2FLL - chains P and A of the 3 polymer chains in the assembly; structure by X-ray diffraction, 2.60 A resolution.

== Chain P ==
Molecule: DNA primer strand
Sequence (7 nucleotides; row label = number of the first residue in the row):
   867 AGGACCC
Modified positions: DOC (2',3'-dideoxycytidine-5'-monophosphate) at position 873

== Chain A ==
Molecule: DNA polymerase iota
Source organism: Homo sapiens
Notes: EC 2.7.7.7
UniProt: Q9UNA4 (POLI_HUMAN); numbering as in UniProt (aligned over 1-420)
Chain sequence (420 residues; each row starts with the number of its first residue):
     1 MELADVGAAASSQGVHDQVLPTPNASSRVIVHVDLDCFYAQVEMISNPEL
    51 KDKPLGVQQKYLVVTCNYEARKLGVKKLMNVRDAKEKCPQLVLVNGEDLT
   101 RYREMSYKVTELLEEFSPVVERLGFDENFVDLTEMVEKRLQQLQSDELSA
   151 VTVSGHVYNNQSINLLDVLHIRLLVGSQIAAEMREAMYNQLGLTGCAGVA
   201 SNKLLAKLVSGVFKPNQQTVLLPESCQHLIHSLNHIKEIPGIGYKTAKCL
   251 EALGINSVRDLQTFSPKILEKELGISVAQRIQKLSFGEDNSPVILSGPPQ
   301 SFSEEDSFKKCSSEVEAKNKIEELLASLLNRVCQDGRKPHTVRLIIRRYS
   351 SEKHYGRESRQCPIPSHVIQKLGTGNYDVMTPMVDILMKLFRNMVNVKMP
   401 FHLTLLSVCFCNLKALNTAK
Disordered / not traced: 1-24, 371-378, 395-403, 415-420
Ion coordination: Mg2+ site 1: Asp34, Leu35, Asp126 (together with dTTP); Mg2+ site 2: Asp34, Glu127 (together with dTTP)
Small-molecule neighbours: dTTP (TTP): Asp34, Leu35, Asp36, Cys37, Phe38, Tyr39, Gln59, Val64, Thr65, Tyr68, Arg71, Lys77, Leu78, Asp126, Glu127, Lys214
Swiss-Prot annotation at these positions:
  - natural variant: Gly96 (R96G: Large decrease in catalytic activity efficiency which is partially rescued by the presence of Mn(2+) instead Mg(2+); this construct carries the variant)
  - mutagenesis: Met1 to Ala25 (Small decrease in catalytic activity efficiency which is partially rescued by the presence of Mn(2+) instead Mg(2+))

== Interface between chain P and chain A ==
Pairs across the interface - 20 pairs, chain P then chain A:
  DA867(P) - Ser359(A)  sugar contact
  DA867(P) - Arg360(A)  phosphate contact
  DG868(P) - Glu358(A)  phosphate contact
  DG868(P) - Ser359(A)  hydrogen bond to the phosphate
  DG868(P) - Arg360(A)  salt bridge to the phosphate
  DC871(P) - Gly241(A)  phosphate contact
  DC871(P) - Gly243(A)  hydrogen bond to the phosphate
  DC871(P) - Tyr244(A)  phosphate contact
  DC871(P) - Lys245(A)  hydrogen bond to the phosphate
  DC871(P) - Thr246(A)  hydrogen bond to the phosphate
  DC872(P) - Leu123(A)  phosphate contact
  DC872(P) - Lys207(A)  hydrogen bond to the phosphate
  DC872(P) - Ile239(A)  phosphate contact
  DC872(P) - Pro240(A)  phosphate contact
  DC872(P) - Gly241(A)  hydrogen bond to the phosphate
  DC872(P) - Ile242(A)  phosphate contact
  DC872(P) - Gly243(A)  phosphate contact
  DOC_873(P) - Gly124(A)  sugar contact
  DOC_873(P) - Glu127(A)  sugar contact
  DOC_873(P) - Lys207(A)  salt bridge to the phosphate
Other interface residues (no listed pair), chain P (6 interface residues in all): DA870
Other interface residues (no listed pair), chain A (19 interface residues in all): Asp126, Arg343, Arg357, Gln361

== Overview ==
6 residues of chain P face 19 of chain A across their interface; the contacts include 6 hydrogen bonds and 2
salt bridges. Among the polar pairs are DG868(P)-Ser359(A), DC871(P)-Gly243(A) and DC871(P)-Lys245(A). Bound
to chain A: dTTP.
Chain P is DNA primer strand and chain A is DNA polymerase iota (Homo sapiens); the structure, Ternary complex
of human DNA polymerase iota with DNA and dTTP, was determined by X-ray diffraction together with 2FLN and
2FLP from the same study.
